8FAE - chains B and C of the 6 polymer chains in the assembly; structure by electron microscopy, 3.80 A resolution.

[Chain B]
Protein: Envelope glycoprotein gp41
From: Human immunodeficiency virus 1
UniProtKB: O40222 (O40222_9HIV1); residues 519-664 here correspond to UniProt positions 517-662 (UniProt number = residue number - 2)
Sequence (146 residues; each row starts with the number of its first residue):
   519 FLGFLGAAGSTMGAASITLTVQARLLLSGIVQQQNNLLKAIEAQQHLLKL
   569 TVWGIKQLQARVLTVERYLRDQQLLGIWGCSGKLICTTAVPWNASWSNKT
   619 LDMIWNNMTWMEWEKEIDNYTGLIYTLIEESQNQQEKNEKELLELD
Not modelled in the structure: 519
Sequence notes: conflict Lys557 (Arg555 in O40222), Lys633 (Arg631 in O40222), Lys658 (Gln656 in O40222); engineered mutation Lys567 (Gln565 in O40222), Thr582 (Ala580 in O40222)
Cystine bridges: Cys598-Cys604
Covalent attachments: N-acetylglucosamine (NAG) linked to Asn611, Asn637; glycan linked to Asn616, Asn625
From the paper describing this entry:
  - self-association interface (contacts with another copy of this molecule); pairs are residue here / residue on that copy: Gln652-Thr538 (hydrogen bond)

[Chain C]
Protein: Envelope glycoprotein gp120
From: Human immunodeficiency virus 1
UniProtKB: O40222 (O40222_9HIV1); the construct lacks a stretch of the UniProt sequence and is renumbered around it, so the offset changes along the chain: 32-146 = UniProt 31-145; 150-309 = UniProt 146-305; 312-321 = UniProt 306-315; 322-395 = UniProt 317-390; 2 more segments
Sequence (472 residues; row label = number of the first residue in the row; note: 5 numbers in that range are skipped by the numbering (no residue carries them; nothing is unmodelled there)):
    32 EKLWVTVYYGVPVWKEATTTLFCASDAKAYDTEVHNVWATHACVPTDPNP
    82 QEVVLENVTENFNMWKNNMVEQMHEDIISLWDESLKPCVKLTPLCVTLNC
   132 TDLRNVTNINNSSEG
   150 MRGEIKNCSFNITTSIKDKVKKDYALFYKLDVVPIDNDNTSYRLINCNTS
   200 TITQACPKVSFEPIPIHYCTPAGFAILKCKDKKFNGTGPCKNVSTVQCTH
   250 GIKPVVSTQLLLNGSLAEEEVVIRSSNFTDNAKNIIVQLKESVEINCTRP
   300 NNNTRKSIHI
   312 GPGKAFYTTG
  321A D
   322 IIGDIRQAHCNISRTKWNNTLNQIATKLKEQFGNNKTIVFNQSSGGDPEI
   372 VMHSFNCGGEFFYCNSTQLFNSTW
  395A N
   396 FNGTWNLTQSNGTEGNDTITLPCKIKQIINMWQEVGKAMYAPPIRGQIRC
   446 SSNITGLILTRDGGNNHNN
  464A D
   465 TETFRPGGGDMRDNWRSELYKYKVVKIEPLGVAPTKAKRRV
Not modelled in the structure: 32, 140-143
Sequence notes: conflict Lys33 (Asn32 in O40222), Lys166 (Arg162 in O40222), Lys178 (Arg174 in O40222), Lys252 (Arg248 in O40222), Lys315 (Arg309 in O40222), Lys419 (Arg415 in O40222); engineered mutation Glu114 (Gln113 in O40222)
Cystine bridges: Cys54-Cys74, Cys119-Cys205, Cys126-Cys196, Cys131-Cys157, Cys218-Cys247, Cys228-Cys239, Cys296-Cys331, Cys378-Cys445, Cys385-Cys418
Covalent attachments: N-acetylglucosamine (NAG) linked to Asn88, Asn130, Asn156, Asn160, Asn197, Asn234, Asn241, Asn262, Asn276, Asn295, Asn301, Asn332, Asn339, Asn362, Asn386, Asn392, Asn397, Asn401, Asn448; glycan linked to Asn188, Asn356
Ligand contacts: 83G (1-[(2R)-4-(benzenecarbonyl)-2-methylpiperazin-1-yl]-2-(4-methoxy-1H-pyrrolo[2,3-b]pyridin-3-yl)ethane-1,2-dione): Ile109, Trp112, Asp113, Leu116, Val255, Ser375, Phe376, Asn377, Phe382, Tyr384, Ile424, Asn425, Met426, Trp427, Lys432, Ala433, Met434, Met475
From the paper describing this entry:
  - post-translational modification sites: Asn156, Asn301, Asn339, Asn362

[Chain B / chain C interface]
Pairs across the interface (8):
  Ala561(B) with Thr49(C)
  Gln562(B) with Ala48(C); Thr49(C), hydrogen bond (side chain-backbone); Lys490(C)
  His564(B) with Thr49(C), hydrogen bond; Thr50(C); Thr51(C); Asn99(C), hydrogen bond
Other interface residues (no listed pair), chain B (4 interface residues in all): Lys567
Other interface residues (no listed pair), chain C (8 interface residues in all): Gln103, Glu106

[In short]
4 residues of chain B and 8 residues of chain C are in contact, with 3 hydrogen bonds. Polar pairs include
Gln562(B)-Thr49(C), His564(B)-Thr49(C) and His564(B)-Asn99(C). Ligands of chain C: compound 83G.
N-acetylglucosamine is covalently linked to Asn611(B) and Asn637(B). The paper reports modification sites
Asn156(C), Asn301(C) and Asn339(C) among others; a self-association interface involving Gln652(B).
Chain B is Envelope glycoprotein gp41 and chain C is Envelope glycoprotein gp120, both from Human
immunodeficiency virus 1; the structure, Asymmetric structure of cleaved HIV-1 AE2 envelope glycoprotein
trimer in styrene-maleic acid lipid nanoparticles (AE2.1), was determined by electron microscopy together with
8FAD from the same study.
